PDB entry 8SOK | electron microscopy, 4.10 A resolution (low resolution: residue-level contacts below are approximate; hydrogen-bond / salt-bridge calls are withheld) | chains B and C of the 6 polymer chains in the assembly

== Chain B ==
Protein: CST complex subunit STN1
Source organism: Homo sapiens
UniProtKB: Q9H668 (STN1_HUMAN); residue numbers follow UniProt; this construct covers 1-368
Chain sequence (368 residues; numbered 1 to 368; the number before each row is that of its first residue):
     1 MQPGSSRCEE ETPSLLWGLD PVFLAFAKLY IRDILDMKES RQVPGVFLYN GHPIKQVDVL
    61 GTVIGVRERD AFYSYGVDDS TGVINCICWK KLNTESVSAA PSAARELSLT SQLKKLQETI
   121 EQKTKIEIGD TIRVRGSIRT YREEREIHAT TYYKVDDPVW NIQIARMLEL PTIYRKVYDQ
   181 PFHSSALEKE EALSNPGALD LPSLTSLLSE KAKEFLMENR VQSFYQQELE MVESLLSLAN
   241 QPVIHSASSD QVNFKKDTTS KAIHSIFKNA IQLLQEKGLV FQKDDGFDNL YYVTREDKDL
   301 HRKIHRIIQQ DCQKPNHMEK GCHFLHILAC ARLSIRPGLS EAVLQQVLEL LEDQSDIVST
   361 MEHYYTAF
Disordered / not traced: 1-6, 368
UniProt features mapped onto this chain:
  - DNA-binding region: V57 to V155 (OB)

== Chain C ==
Protein: CST complex subunit TEN1
Source organism: Homo sapiens
UniProtKB: Q86WV5 (TEN1L_HUMAN); numbering as in UniProt (aligned over 1-123)
Chain sequence (123 residues; row label = number of the first residue in the row):
     1 MMLPKPGTYY LPWEVSAGQV PDGSTLRTFG RLCLYDMIQS RVTLMAQHGS DQHQVLVCTK
    61 LVEPFHAQVG SLYIVLGELQ HQQDRGSVVK ARVLTCVEGM NLPLLEQAIR EQRLYKQERG
   121 GSQ
Disordered / not traced: 1, 121-123
UniProt features mapped onto this chain:
  - DNA-binding region: M2 to Q123 (OB)

== Interface between chain B and chain C ==
Pairs across the interface (29; chain B residue first):
  Y30(B) - Q112(C)
  Y30(B) - Y115(C)
  I64(B) - P4(C)
  D78(B) - P6(C)
  D78(B) - G7(C)
  D78(B) - R27(C)
  S80(B) - P6(C)
  S80(B) - G7(C)
  S80(B) - T8(C)
  S80(B) - Y9(C)
  S80(B) - R27(C)
  V83(B) - P4(C)
  V83(B) - P6(C)
  G129(B) - V93(C)
  V159(B) - V97(C)
  V159(B) - E98(C)
  V159(B) - G99(C)
  V159(B) - M100(C)
  W160(B) - Y9(C)
  I164(B) - L104(C)
  I164(B) - L105(C)
  M167(B) - Y9(C)
  L168(B) - Q107(C)
  L168(B) - A108(C)
  P171(B) - E111(C)
  P171(B) - Y115(C)
  Y174(B) - Y115(C)
  R175(B) - Y115(C)
  R175(B) - E118(C)
Interface residues without a listed pair, chain B (22 interface residues in all): T62, D79, T81, G82, I84, N85, I128, P158
Interface residues without a listed pair, chain C (21 interface residues in all): L3, K5

== In short ==
The interface between chain B and chain C involves 22 residues on one side and 21 on the other. UniProt lists
a DNA-binding region on chain B; a DNA-binding region on chain C.
Here chain B is CST complex subunit STN1 and chain C is CST complex subunit TEN1, both from Homo sapiens.
Entry 8SOK (Cryo-EM structure of human CST bound to POT1(ESDL)/TPP1 in the presence of telomeric ssDNA) was
determined by electron microscopy, deposited together with 8SOJ.
